Entry 9GSF (electron microscopy, 3.35 A resolution); this record covers chains A and B.

# Chain A
Molecule: Plasma membrane calcium-transporting ATPase 2
Organism: Mus musculus
Notes: EC 7.2.2.10
Reference sequence: Q9R0K7 (AT2B2_MOUSE); residues 1-1198 here = UniProt positions 1-1198
Sequence (1214 residues; row label = number of the first residue in the row):
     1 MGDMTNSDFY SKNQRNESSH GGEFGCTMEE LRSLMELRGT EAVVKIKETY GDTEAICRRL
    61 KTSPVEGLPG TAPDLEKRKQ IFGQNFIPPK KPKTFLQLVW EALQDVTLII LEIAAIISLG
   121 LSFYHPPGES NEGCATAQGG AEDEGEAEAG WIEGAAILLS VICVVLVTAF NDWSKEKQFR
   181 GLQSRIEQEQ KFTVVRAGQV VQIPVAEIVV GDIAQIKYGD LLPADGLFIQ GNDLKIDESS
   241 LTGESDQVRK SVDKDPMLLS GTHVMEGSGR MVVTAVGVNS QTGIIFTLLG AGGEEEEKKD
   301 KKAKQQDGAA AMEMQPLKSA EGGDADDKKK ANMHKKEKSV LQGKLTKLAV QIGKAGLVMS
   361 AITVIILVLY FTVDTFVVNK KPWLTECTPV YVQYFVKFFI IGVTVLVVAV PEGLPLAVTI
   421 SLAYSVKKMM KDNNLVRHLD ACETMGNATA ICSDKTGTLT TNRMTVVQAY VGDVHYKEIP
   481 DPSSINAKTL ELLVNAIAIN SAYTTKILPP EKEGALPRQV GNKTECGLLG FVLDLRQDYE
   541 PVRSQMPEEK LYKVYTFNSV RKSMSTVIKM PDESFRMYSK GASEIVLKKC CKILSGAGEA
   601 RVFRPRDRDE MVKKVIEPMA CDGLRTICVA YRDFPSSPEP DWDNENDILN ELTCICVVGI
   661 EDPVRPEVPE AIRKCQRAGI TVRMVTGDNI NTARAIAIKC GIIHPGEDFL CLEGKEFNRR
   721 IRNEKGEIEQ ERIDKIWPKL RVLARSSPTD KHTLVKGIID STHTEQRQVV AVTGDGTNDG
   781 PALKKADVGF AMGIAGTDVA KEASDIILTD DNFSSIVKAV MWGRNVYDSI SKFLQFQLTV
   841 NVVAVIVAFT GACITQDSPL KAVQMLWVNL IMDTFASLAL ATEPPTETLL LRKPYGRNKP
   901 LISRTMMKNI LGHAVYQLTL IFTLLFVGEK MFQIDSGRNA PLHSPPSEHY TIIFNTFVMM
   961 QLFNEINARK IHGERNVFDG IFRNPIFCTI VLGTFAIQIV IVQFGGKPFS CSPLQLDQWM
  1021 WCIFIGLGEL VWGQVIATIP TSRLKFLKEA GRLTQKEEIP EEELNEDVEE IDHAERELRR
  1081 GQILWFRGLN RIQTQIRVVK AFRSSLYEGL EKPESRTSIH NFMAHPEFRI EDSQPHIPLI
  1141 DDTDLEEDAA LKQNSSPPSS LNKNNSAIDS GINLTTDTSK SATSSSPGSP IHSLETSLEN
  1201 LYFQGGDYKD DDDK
Unresolved in the structure: 1-27, 125-148, 290-338, 1043-1214
Differences from the reference sequence: expression tag (1199-1214)
Ligand contacts:
  - AMP-PNP (ANP; phosphoaminophosphonic acid-adenylate ester): K455, T456, N522, T524, E525, F557, K562, S563, M564, K580, G581, A582, R625, I627, T686, G687, D688, R745
  - KXP ((2S)-1-{[(R)-hydroxy{[(1R,2R,3S,4R,5R,6S)-2,3,6-trihydroxy-4,5-bis(phosphonooxy)cyclohexyl]oxy}phosphoryl]oxy}-3-(octadecanoyloxy)propan-2-yl icosa-5,8,11,14-tetraenoate): L348, Q351, I352, A355, G356, M359, A409, L838, N841, V842, V845, I846, P900, I902
Reported in the primary citation:
  - disease-associated variants - E412K, S877F: decreased catalytic activity
  - mutagenesis - Q837A, N841D, D873K: decreased catalytic activity

# Chain B
Molecule: Neuroplastin
Organism: Mus musculus
Reference sequence: P97300 (NPTN_MOUSE); residue numbers follow UniProt; this construct covers 1-397
Sequence (413 residues; row label = number of the first residue in the row):
     1 MSGSSLPGAL ALSLLLVSGS LLPGPGAAQN AGFVKSPMSE TKLTGDAFEL YCDVVGSPTP
    61 EIQWWYAEVN RAESFRQLWD GARKRRVTVN TAYGSNGVSV LRITRLTLED SGTYECRASN
   121 DPKRNDLRQN PSITWIRAQA TISVLQKPRI VTSEEVIIRE SLLPVTLQCN LTSSSHTLMY
   181 SYWTRNGVEL TATRKNASNM EYRINKPRAE DSGEYHCVYH FVSAPKANAT IEVKAAPDIT
   241 GHKRSENKNE GQDAMMYCKS VGYPHPEWIW RKKENGVFEE ISNSSGRFFI TNKENYTELS
   301 IVNLQITEDP GEYECNATNS IGSASVSTVL RVRSHLAPLW PFLGILAEII ILVVIIVVYE
   361 KRKRPDEVPD DDEPAGPMKT NSTNNHKDKN LRQRNTNENL YFQGGHHHHH HHH
Unresolved in the structure: 1-146, 361-413
Differences from the reference sequence: expression tag (398-413)
Cystine bridges: C169-C217, C258-C315
Covalently attached groups: N-acetylglucosamine (NAG) linked to N170, N196, N228, N283, N295, N316
Curated features (UniProtKB/Swiss-Prot):
  - region: R149 to S161 (Narpin)
  - glycosylation (N-linked (GlcNAc...) asparagine): N170, N196, N228, N283, N295, N316

# Chain A / chain B interface
Residue-residue contacts (19; chain A residue first):
  Q933(A) with R331(B); R333(B), hydrogen bond (backbone-side chain)
  D935(A) with S245(B), hydrogen bond; R331(B), salt bridge
  S936(A) with R244(B)
  N976(A) with I356(B)
  F978(A) with I356(B), hydrophobic
  Q1015(A) with R333(B)
  L1016(A) with P338(B), hydrophobic
  D1017(A) with A337(B); P341(B)
  M1020(A) with P341(B), hydrophobic
  W1021(A) with P341(B), hydrophobic
  F1024(A) with G344(B); I345(B); E348(B)
  L1027(A) with E348(B)
  G1028(A) with E348(B), hydrogen bond (backbone-side chain)
  Q1034(A) with L352(B)
Also at the interface, not in a pair above, chain A (19 interface residues in all): F932, R975, I1023, L1030, V1031
Also at the interface, not in a pair above, chain B (19 interface residues in all): N247, F342, I349, I351, I355, Y359, E360

# In short
Chain A and chain B each contribute 19 residues to their interface; the contacts include 3 hydrogen bonds and
1 salt bridge. Polar contacts include D935(A)-R331(B), Q933(A)-R333(B) and D935(A)-S245(B). The paper reports
that E412K, S877F and Q837A of chain A, among others, reduce catalytic activity; 5 substitutions were tested
in all.
Chain A is Plasma membrane calcium-transporting ATPase 2 and chain B is Neuroplastin, both from Mus musculus;
the structure, Mouse PMCA-NPTN complex captured in E1-ATP state without calcium, was determined by electron
microscopy (same publication as 9GSD, 9GSE, 9GSG, 9GSH and 9GTB).
